PDB entry 8TW2 | electron microscopy, 3.39 A resolution | chains FV and GA of the 240 polymer chains in the assembly

Chain FV (and GA):
Protein: Coat protein
Organism: Acinetobacter phage AP205
Notes: chain GA of this document is another copy of the same molecule, construct and numbering; everything in this record applies to it too
UniProtKB: Q9AZ42 (Q9AZ42_9VIRU); residues 1-129 here correspond to UniProt positions 2-130 (UniProt number = residue number + 1)
Chain sequence (129 residues; numbered 1 to 129; the number before each row is that of its first residue):
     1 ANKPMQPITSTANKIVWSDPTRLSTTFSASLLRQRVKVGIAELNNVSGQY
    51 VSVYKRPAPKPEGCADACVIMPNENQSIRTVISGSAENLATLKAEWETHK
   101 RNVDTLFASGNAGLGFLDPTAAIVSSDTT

Interface between chain FV and chain GA:
Contacting residue pairs (6):
  Gln6(FV) - Phe116(GA)
  Ile8(FV) - Phe116(GA)  hydrophobic
  Ser18(FV) - Phe116(GA)
  Pro20(FV) - Phe116(GA)  hydrophobic
  Ala67(FV) - Cys64(GA)
  Cys68(FV) - Cys64(GA)  disulfide
Interface residues without a listed pair, chain FV (8 interface residues in all): Asp19, Leu23
Interface residues without a listed pair, chain GA (7 interface residues in all): Pro61, Gly63, Ala65, Leu114, Gly115
Disulfides between the chains: Cys68(FV)-Cys64(GA)

Overview:
Chain FV and chain GA form an interface of 8 and 7 residues respectively, with 1 disulfide bond.
Chain FV and chain GA are both Coat protein (Acinetobacter phage AP205); the structure, Acinetobacter phage
AP205 T=4 VLP, was determined by electron microscopy, deposited together with 8TOB, 8TOC, 8TV9, 8TVA and 8TWC.
